9IKU - chains A and G; structure by X-ray diffraction, 2.30 A resolution.

[Chain A (and G)]
Molecule: CTB10
Source organism: Cercospora sp. JNU001
Notes: chain G of this document is another copy of the same molecule, construct and numbering; everything in this record applies to it too
Reference sequence: A0A977K7H6 (A0A977K7H6_9PEZI); residues 1-132 here = UniProt positions 1-132
Amino-acid sequence (141 residues; each row starts with the number of its first residue):
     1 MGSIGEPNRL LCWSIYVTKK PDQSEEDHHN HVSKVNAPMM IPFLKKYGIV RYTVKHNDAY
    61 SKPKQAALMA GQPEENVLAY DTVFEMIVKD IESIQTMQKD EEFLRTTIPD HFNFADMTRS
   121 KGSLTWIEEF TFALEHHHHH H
Not modelled in the structure: 1-2, 133-141 (chain G: 1-8, 133-141)
Differences from the reference sequence: expression tag (133-141)
Modified / non-standard residues: Mse1 (selenomethionine); Mse39, Mse40, Mse69, Mse86, Mse97, Mse117 (selenomethionine; parent Met)

[How chain A and chain G interact]
Residue-residue contacts (110):
  Glu6(A) with Tyr60(G)
  Pro7(A) with Tyr60(G)
  Asn8(A) with Tyr60(G)
  Arg9(A) with Tyr60(G), hydrogen bond (backbone-side chain)
  Cys12(A) with Lys55(G), hydrogen bond
  Trp13(A) with Leu68(G), hydrophobic; Mse69(G), hydrophobic
  Ser14(A) with Lys55(G), hydrogen bond
  Tyr16(A) with Tyr16(G); Leu78(G)
  Ser33(A) with Glu128(G), hydrogen bond
  Ile49(A) with Phe132(G)
  Val50(A) with Thr131(G); Phe132(G), hydrogen bond (backbone-backbone)
  Arg51(A) with Arg51(G); Glu129(G), salt bridge; Phe130(G); Thr131(G)
  Tyr52(A) with Glu128(G); Glu129(G); Phe130(G), hydrogen bond (backbone-backbone)
  Thr53(A) with Glu128(G); Glu129(G), hydrogen bond
  Val54(A) with Trp126(G); Ile127(G); Glu128(G), hydrogen bond (backbone-backbone)
  Lys55(A) with Cys12(G), hydrogen bond; Ser14(G); Glu85(G), salt bridge; Thr125(G); Trp126(G)
  His56(A) with Thr125(G); Trp126(G), hydrogen bond (backbone-backbone); Glu128(G), salt bridge
  Asn57(A) with Thr125(G)
  Asp58(A) with Trp126(G), hydrogen bond
  Tyr60(A) with Arg9(G); Trp126(G)
  Ser61(A) with Leu124(G); Trp126(G)
  Lys64(A) with Leu11(G); Asp90(G), salt bridge; Ile91(G); Leu124(G)
  Gln65(A) with Ser123(G); Leu124(G), hydrogen bond (side chain-backbone)
  Ala67(A) with Gln95(G)
  Leu68(A) with Trp13(G), hydrophobic; Ile94(G), hydrophobic; Gln95(G); Leu124(G), hydrophobic
  Mse69(A) with Trp13(G), hydrophobic; Gly122(G)
  Glu75(A) with Lys121(G), hydrogen bond (backbone-side chain)
  Asn76(A) with Ser120(G), hydrogen bond (side chain-backbone); Lys121(G); Gly122(G), hydrogen bond (backbone-backbone)
  Val77(A) with Lys121(G); Gly122(G)
  Leu78(A) with Tyr16(G); Gly122(G), hydrogen bond (backbone-backbone); Ser123(G)
  Glu85(A) with Lys55(G), salt bridge; Glu85(G)
  Ile91(A) with Lys64(G); Leu68(G), hydrophobic
  Ile94(A) with Leu68(G), hydrophobic
  Gln95(A) with Ala67(G); Leu68(G)
  Gln98(A) with Leu68(G)
  Ser120(A) with Asn76(G)
  Lys121(A) with Glu75(G), hydrogen bond (side chain-backbone); Asn76(G); Val77(G)
  Gly122(A) with Mse69(G); Asn76(G), hydrogen bond (backbone-backbone); Val77(G); Leu78(G), hydrogen bond (backbone-backbone)
  Ser123(A) with Gln65(G)
  Leu124(A) with Ser61(G); Gln65(G), hydrogen bond (backbone-side chain)
  Thr125(A) with Lys55(G); His56(G); Asn57(G); Ser61(G)
  Trp126(A) with Val54(G); Lys55(G); His56(G), hydrogen bond (backbone-backbone); Asp58(G), hydrogen bond; Tyr60(G); Ser61(G)
  Ile127(A) with Val54(G); Lys55(G)
  Glu128(A) with Ser33(G), hydrogen bond; Tyr52(G); Thr53(G); Val54(G), hydrogen bond (backbone-backbone); His56(G), salt bridge
  Glu129(A) with Arg51(G); Tyr52(G); Thr53(G), hydrogen bond
  Phe130(A) with Arg51(G); Tyr52(G), hydrogen bond (backbone-backbone)
  Thr131(A) with Val50(G); Arg51(G)
  Phe132(A) with Ile41(G), hydrophobic; Lys45(G); Ile49(G); Val50(G), hydrogen bond (backbone-backbone); Tyr52(G), hydrophobic
Interface residues without a listed pair, chain A (53 interface residues in all): Leu11, Ala37, Ile41, Leu44, Lys45
Interface residues without a listed pair, chain G (52 interface residues in all): Leu44, Tyr80, Gln98, Mse117

[Overview]
Chain A and chain G form an interface of 53 and 52 residues respectively, with 27 hydrogen bonds and 6 salt
bridges. Polar pairs include Arg51(A)-Glu129(G), Lys55(A)-Glu85(G) and His56(A)-Glu128(G).
Chain A and chain G are both CTB10 (Cercospora sp. JNU001); the structure, Crystal structure of Se-Met CTB10,
was determined by X-ray diffraction together with 9ILO, 9IM9 and 9IPR from the same study.
